6ZPK - chain A; structure by X-ray diffraction, 1.57 A resolution.

[Chain A]
Protein: Trypanosoma brucei KKT4 463-645
From: Trypanosoma brucei brucei (strain 927/4 GUTat10.1)
UniProtKB: Q580Y8 (Q580Y8_TRYB2); residues 463-645 here = UniProt positions 463-645
Sequence (185 residues; each row starts with the number of its first residue):
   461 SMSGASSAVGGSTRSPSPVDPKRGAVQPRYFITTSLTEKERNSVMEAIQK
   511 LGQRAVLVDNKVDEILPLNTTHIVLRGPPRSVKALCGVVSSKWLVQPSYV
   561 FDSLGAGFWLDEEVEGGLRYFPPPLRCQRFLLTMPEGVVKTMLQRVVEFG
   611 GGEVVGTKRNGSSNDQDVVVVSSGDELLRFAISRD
Unresolved in the structure: 461-473, 519-523, 617-625
Differences from the reference sequence: expression tag (461-462)
From the paper describing this entry:
  - binding site for sulfate ion: Thr494, Ser495, Lys543
  - mutagenesis - K543A: decreased binding to phosphopeptide
  - post-translational modification sites: Ser477 (citing earlier work)

[Summary]
The paper reports a binding site for sulfate ion at Thr494, Ser495 and Lys543; K543A reduces binding to
phosphopeptide.
Chain A is Trypanosoma brucei KKT4 463-645 (Trypanosoma brucei brucei (strain 927/4 GUTat10.1)); the
structure, Crystal structure of the unconventional kinetochore protein Trypanosoma brucei KKT4 BRCT domain,
was determined by X-ray diffraction together with 6ZPJ and 6ZPM from the same study.
